6L7I - chains F and G of the 8 polymer chains in the assembly; structure by electron microscopy, 2.90 A resolution.

# Chain F
Protein: TcdB1
Organism: Photorhabdus luminescens
UniProtKB: Q93EP6 (Q93EP6_PHOLU); numbering as in UniProt (aligned over 1-1476)
Sequence (1476 residues; each row starts with the number of its first residue):
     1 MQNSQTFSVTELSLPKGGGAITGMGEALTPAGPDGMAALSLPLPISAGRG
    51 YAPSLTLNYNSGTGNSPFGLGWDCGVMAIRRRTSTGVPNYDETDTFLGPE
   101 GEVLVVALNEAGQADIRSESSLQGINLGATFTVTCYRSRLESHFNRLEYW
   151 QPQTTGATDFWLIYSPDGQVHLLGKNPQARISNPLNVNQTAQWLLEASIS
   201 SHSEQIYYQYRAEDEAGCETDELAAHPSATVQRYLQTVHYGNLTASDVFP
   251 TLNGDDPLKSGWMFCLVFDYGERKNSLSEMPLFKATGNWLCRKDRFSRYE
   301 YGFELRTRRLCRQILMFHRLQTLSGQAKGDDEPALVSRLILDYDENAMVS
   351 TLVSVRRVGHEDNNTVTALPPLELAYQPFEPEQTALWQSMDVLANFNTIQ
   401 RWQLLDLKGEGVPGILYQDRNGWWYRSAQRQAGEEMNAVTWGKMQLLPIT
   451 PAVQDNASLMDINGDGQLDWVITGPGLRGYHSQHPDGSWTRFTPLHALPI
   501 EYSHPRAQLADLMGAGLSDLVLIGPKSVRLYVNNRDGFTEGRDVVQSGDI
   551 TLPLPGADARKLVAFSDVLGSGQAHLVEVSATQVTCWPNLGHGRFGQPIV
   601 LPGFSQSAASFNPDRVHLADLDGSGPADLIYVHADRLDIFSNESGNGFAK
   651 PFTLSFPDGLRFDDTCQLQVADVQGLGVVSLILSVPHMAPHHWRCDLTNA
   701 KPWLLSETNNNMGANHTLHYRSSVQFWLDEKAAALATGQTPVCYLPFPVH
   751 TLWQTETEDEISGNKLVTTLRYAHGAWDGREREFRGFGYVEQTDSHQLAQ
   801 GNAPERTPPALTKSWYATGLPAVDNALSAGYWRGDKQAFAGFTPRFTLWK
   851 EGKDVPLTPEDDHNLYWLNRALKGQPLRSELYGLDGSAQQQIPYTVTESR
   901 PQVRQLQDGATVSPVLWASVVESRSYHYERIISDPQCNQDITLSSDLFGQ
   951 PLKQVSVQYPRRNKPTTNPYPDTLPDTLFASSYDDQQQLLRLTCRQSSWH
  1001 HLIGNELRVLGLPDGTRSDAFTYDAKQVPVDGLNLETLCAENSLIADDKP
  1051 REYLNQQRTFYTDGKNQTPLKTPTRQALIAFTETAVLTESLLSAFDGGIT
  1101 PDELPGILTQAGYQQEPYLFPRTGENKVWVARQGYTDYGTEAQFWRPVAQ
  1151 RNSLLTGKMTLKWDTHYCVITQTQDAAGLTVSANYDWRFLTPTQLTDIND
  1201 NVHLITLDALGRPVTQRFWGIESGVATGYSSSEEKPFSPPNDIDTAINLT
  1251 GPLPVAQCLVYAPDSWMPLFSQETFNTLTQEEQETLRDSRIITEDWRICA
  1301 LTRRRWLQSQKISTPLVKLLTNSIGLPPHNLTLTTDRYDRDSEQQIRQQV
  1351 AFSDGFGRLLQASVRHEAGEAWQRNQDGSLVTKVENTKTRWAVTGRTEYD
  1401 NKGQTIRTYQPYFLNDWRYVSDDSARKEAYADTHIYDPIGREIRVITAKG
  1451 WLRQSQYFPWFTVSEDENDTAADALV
Unresolved in the structure: 1-6, 110-112, 800-805, 858-863, 1473-1476
Disulfide bonds: Cys218-Cys291

# Chain G
Protein: TccC2
Organism: Photorhabdus luminescens
Notes: fragment: N terminus
UniProtKB: Q93EP1 (Q93EP1_PHOLU); residue numbers follow UniProt; this construct covers 1-664
Sequence (664 residues; numbered 1 to 664; the number before each row is that of its first residue):
     1 MSSYNSAIDQKTPSIKVLDNRKLNVRTLEYLRTQADENSDELITFYEFNI
    51 PGFQVKSTDPRKNKNQSGPNFIRVFNLAGQVLREESVDAGRTITLNDIES
   101 RPVLIINATGVRQNHRYEDNTLPGRLLAITEQVQAGEKTTERLIWAGNTP
   151 QEKDYNLAGQCVRHYDTAGLTQLNSLSLAGVVLSQSQQLLVDDKNADWTG
   201 EDQSLWQQKLSSDVYTTQNKADATGALLTQTDAKGNIQRLAYDVAGQLKG
   251 CWLTLKGQAEQVIIKSLTYSAAGQKLREEHGNGVITEYSYEPETQRLIGI
   301 ATRRPSDAKVLQDLRYQYDPVGNVINIRNDAEATRFWRNQKVVPENSYTY
   351 DSLYQLISATGREMANIGQQNNQLPSPALPSDNNTYTNYTRSYSYDHSGN
   401 LTQIRHSSPATQNNYTVAITLSNRSNRGVLSTLTTDPNQVDTLFDAGGHQ
   451 TSLLPGQTLIWTPRGELKQVNNGPGNEWYRYDSNGMRQLKVSEQPTQNTT
   501 QQQRVIYLPGLELRTTQSNATTTEELHVITLGEAGRAQVRVLHWESGKPE
   551 DVNNNQLRYSYDNLIGSSQLELDNQGQIISEEEYYPFGGTALWAANSQTE
   601 ASYKTIRYSGKERDATGLYYYGYRYYQPWAGRWLSADPAGTIDGLNLYRM
   651 VRNNPVSLQDENGL
Unresolved in the structure: 1-2, 134-135

# Interface between chain F and chain G
Residue-residue contacts (190):
  Gln936(F) - Asp19(G)
  Gln936(F) - Lys22(G)
  Gln958(F) - Asn20(G)
  Tyr959(F) - Asn20(G)
  Asp972(F) - Lys11(G)  hydrogen bond (backbone-side chain)
  Thr973(F) - Lys11(G)  hydrogen bond (backbone-side chain)
  Leu974(F) - Lys11(G)  hydrogen bond (backbone-side chain)
  Pro975(F) - Lys11(G)
  Pro975(F) - Pro13(G)
  Pro975(F) - Tyr30(G)
  Thr977(F) - Tyr30(G)
  Thr977(F) - Glu41(G)  hydrogen bond
  Leu978(F) - Ile15(G)  hydrophobic
  Leu978(F) - Leu28(G)  hydrophobic
  Leu978(F) - Tyr30(G)
  Ser981(F) - Arg26(G)  hydrogen bond (backbone-side chain)
  Ser981(F) - Leu28(G)
  Ser981(F) - Glu41(G)  hydrogen bond
  Ser981(F) - Ile43(G)
  Ser982(F) - Val17(G)
  Tyr983(F) - Arg26(G)  hydrogen bond (backbone-side chain)
  Asp984(F) - Val25(G)
  Asp984(F) - Arg26(G)  salt bridge
  Gln986(F) - Asp19(G)
  Gln986(F) - Asn20(G)
  Gln986(F) - Val25(G)
  Gln986(F) - Tyr46(G)
  Gln986(F) - Glu47(G)
  Gln986(F) - Phe48(G)  hydrogen bond (side chain-backbone)
  Gln987(F) - Val17(G)
  Gln987(F) - Leu18(G)  hydrogen bond (side chain-backbone)
  Gln987(F) - Asp19(G)
  Leu989(F) - Asn20(G)  hydrogen bond (backbone-side chain)
  Arg991(F) - Asn20(G)  hydrogen bond
  Arg991(F) - Arg21(G)
  Ala1020(F) - Ile50(G)  hydrophobic
  Thr1022(F) - Ile50(G)
  Glu1052(F) - Ile50(G)
  Glu1052(F) - Pro51(G)
  Tyr1053(F) - Leu77(G)  hydrophobic
  Leu1054(F) - Pro51(G)  hydrophobic
  Leu1054(F) - Leu77(G)
  Ala1085(F) - Leu77(G)
  Val1086(F) - Asn76(G)
  Val1086(F) - Leu77(G)  hydrogen bond (backbone-backbone)
  Leu1087(F) - Asn76(G)
  Leu1087(F) - Leu82(G)  hydrophobic
  Leu1091(F) - Phe75(G)
  Leu1091(F) - Asn76(G)
  Leu1091(F) - Leu77(G)  hydrophobic
  Ser1093(F) - Arg83(G)
  Ala1094(F) - Val74(G)  hydrophobic
  Ala1094(F) - Leu82(G)  hydrophobic
  Ala1094(F) - Arg83(G)  hydrogen bond (backbone-side chain)
  Ala1094(F) - Ile93(G)
  Phe1095(F) - Arg83(G)
  Phe1095(F) - Ile93(G)  hydrophobic
  Phe1095(F) - Thr94(G)
  Asp1096(F) - Arg83(G)
  Gly1097(F) - Arg83(G)
  Gly1097(F) - Arg91(G)
  Gly1097(F) - Ile93(G)
  Gly1098(F) - Arg112(G)  hydrogen bond (backbone-side chain)
  Ile1099(F) - Leu104(G)  hydrophobic
  Ile1099(F) - Arg112(G)
  Glu1103(F) - Arg112(G)  salt bridge
  Ile1107(F) - Leu95(G)  hydrophobic
  Ile1107(F) - Leu104(G)  hydrophobic
  Ala1111(F) - Asp97(G)
  Ala1111(F) - Ile98(G)  hydrogen bond (backbone-backbone)
  Gly1112(F) - Ile98(G)
  Tyr1113(F) - Asn96(G)  hydrogen bond (side chain-backbone)
  Tyr1113(F) - Asp97(G)
  Tyr1113(F) - Ile98(G)  hydrophobic
  Ala1131(F) - Ile98(G)  hydrophobic
  Gln1133(F) - Ile98(G)
  Arg1151(F) - Asn120(G)
  Asn1152(F) - Glu99(G)
  Ser1153(F) - Ile98(G)
  Ser1153(F) - Glu99(G)  hydrogen bond
  Leu1154(F) - Asn120(G)
  Leu1155(F) - Asp97(G)
  Leu1155(F) - Asp119(G)
  Leu1155(F) - Asn120(G)
  Thr1156(F) - Glu99(G)  hydrogen bond
  Thr1156(F) - Arg101(G)
  Thr1156(F) - Asn120(G)
  Thr1156(F) - Leu122(G)
  Thr1156(F) - Pro123(G)
  Thr1156(F) - Gly124(G)
  Gly1157(F) - Asn120(G)
  Gly1157(F) - Leu122(G)  hydrogen bond (backbone-backbone)
  Asp1175(F) - Pro123(G)
  Ala1176(F) - Thr121(G)
  Ala1176(F) - Pro123(G)  hydrophobic
  Ala1177(F) - Pro123(G)
  Ala1177(F) - Arg125(G)
  Ala1177(F) - Asn148(G)
  Gly1178(F) - Asn148(G)  hydrogen bond (backbone-side chain)
  Leu1179(F) - Asn148(G)
  Leu1179(F) - Gly159(G)
  Ile1198(F) - Lys153(G)
  Ile1198(F) - Ala158(G)
  Asn1199(F) - Lys153(G)
  Asn1199(F) - Asn156(G)
  Asn1199(F) - Leu157(G)
  Asn1199(F) - Ala158(G)  hydrogen bond (side chain-backbone)
  Asp1200(F) - Lys153(G)  salt bridge
  Asn1201(F) - Asn156(G)  hydrogen bond
  Asn1201(F) - Leu178(G)
  Phe1218(F) - Leu178(G)  hydrophobic
  Phe1218(F) - Ala223(G)
  Ile1221(F) - Lys153(G)
  Ile1221(F) - Asp154(G)
  Ile1221(F) - Asn156(G)
  Glu1222(F) - Asp154(G)  hydrogen bond (backbone-backbone)
  Glu1222(F) - Tyr155(G)
  Glu1222(F) - Asn156(G)
  Glu1222(F) - Ser175(G)
  Glu1222(F) - Leu176(G)
  Glu1222(F) - Ser177(G)
  Glu1222(F) - Leu183(G)
  Ser1223(F) - Asp154(G)
  Ser1223(F) - Tyr155(G)
  Ser1223(F) - Ser175(G)
  Gly1224(F) - Asp154(G)  hydrogen bond (backbone-backbone)
  Thr1227(F) - Leu178(G)
  Tyr1229(F) - Ala223(G)
  Thr1335(F) - Thr224(G)
  Asp1336(F) - Asp222(G)
  Asp1336(F) - Ala223(G)  hydrogen bond (backbone-backbone)
  Asp1336(F) - Thr224(G)  hydrogen bond (backbone-backbone)
  Asp1336(F) - Asp243(G)
  Arg1337(F) - Leu228(G)
  Tyr1338(F) - Leu178(G)
  Tyr1338(F) - Ala223(G)  hydrophobic
  Gln1345(F) - Tyr242(G)  hydrogen bond (side chain-backbone)
  Gln1345(F) - Asp243(G)  hydrogen bond (side chain-backbone)
  Ile1346(F) - Val244(G)
  Arg1347(F) - Thr224(G)  hydrogen bond
  Arg1347(F) - Val244(G)
  Arg1347(F) - Gly246(G)
  Arg1365(F) - Val244(G)
  Arg1365(F) - Ala245(G)
  His1366(F) - Val244(G)
  His1366(F) - Ala245(G)
  His1366(F) - Gln247(G)
  Glu1367(F) - Asp243(G)
  Glu1367(F) - Val244(G)
  Gln1410(F) - Glu293(G)  hydrogen bond (side chain-backbone)
  Gln1410(F) - Gln295(G)
  Pro1411(F) - Ala271(G)
  Tyr1412(F) - Ala271(G)
  Phe1413(F) - Tyr269(G)
  Phe1413(F) - Ser270(G)
  Phe1413(F) - Ala271(G)
  Tyr1430(F) - Pro292(G)
  Ala1448(F) - Glu293(G)
  Lys1449(F) - Glu291(G)
  Lys1449(F) - Glu293(G)
  Trp1451(F) - Pro320(G)
  Trp1460(F) - Val17(G)
  Trp1460(F) - Leu18(G)  hydrogen bond (backbone-backbone)
  Trp1460(F) - Asp19(G)
  Trp1460(F) - Asn20(G)
  Phe1461(F) - Ile15(G)  hydrophobic
  Phe1461(F) - Lys16(G)
  Phe1461(F) - Val17(G)  hydrophobic
  Thr1462(F) - Ser14(G)
  Thr1462(F) - Ile15(G)
  Thr1462(F) - Lys16(G)  hydrogen bond (backbone-backbone)
  Val1463(F) - Pro13(G)  hydrophobic
  Val1463(F) - Ser14(G)
  Val1463(F) - Ile15(G)  hydrophobic
  Ser1464(F) - Pro13(G)
  Ser1464(F) - Ser14(G)  hydrogen bond (backbone-backbone)
  Glu1465(F) - Pro13(G)
  Asp1466(F) - Val321(G)
  Asp1466(F) - Tyr354(G)  hydrogen bond
  Glu1467(F) - Pro320(G)
  Asn1468(F) - Tyr4(G)
  Asn1468(F) - Asp9(G)  hydrogen bond
  Asn1468(F) - Asp319(G)
  Asn1468(F) - Pro320(G)
  Asn1468(F) - Val321(G)  hydrogen bond (side chain-backbone)
  Asn1468(F) - Tyr354(G)
  Asp1469(F) - Asp9(G)
  Asp1469(F) - Thr12(G)  hydrogen bond
  Asp1469(F) - Pro13(G)
  Ala1472(F) - Ser6(G)
Other interface residues (no listed pair), chain F (105 interface residues in all): Pro960, Asn1055, Leu1108, Val1130, Arg1132, Trp1219, Gly1220, Gly1228, Thr1334, Ala1392, Thr1394, Pro1459, Ala1471
Other interface residues (no listed pair), chain G (92 interface residues in all): Gln10, Val103, Ile106, Glu118, Lys249, Ala272, Thr294, Arg296

# Summary
105 residues of chain F and 92 residues of chain G are in contact, with 37 hydrogen bonds and 3 salt bridges.
Among the polar pairs are Asp984(F)-Arg26(G), Glu1103(F)-Arg112(G) and Asp1200(F)-Lys153(G).
Here chain F is TcdB1 and chain G is TccC2, both from Photorhabdus luminescens. Entry 6L7I (Signal
substraction of TcdB1-TccC2 and part of TcdA1) was determined by electron microscopy.
